7CUJ - chains C and B of the 4 polymer chains in the assembly; structure by X-ray diffraction, 2.40 A resolution.

[Chain C]
Protein: Protection of telomeres protein tpz1
Organism: Schizosaccharomyces pombe (strain 972 / ATCC 24843)
Reference sequence: O14246 (TPZ1_SCHPO); residues 426-470 here = UniProt positions 426-470
Chain sequence (45 residues; row label = number of the first residue in the row):
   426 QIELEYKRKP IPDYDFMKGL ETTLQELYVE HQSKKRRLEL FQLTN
Unresolved in the structure: 426-428, 467-470

[Chain B]
Protein: Coiled-coil quantitatively-enriched protein 1
Organism: Schizosaccharomyces pombe (strain 972 / ATCC 24843)
Reference sequence: Q10432 (CCQ1_SCHPO); numbering as in UniProt (aligned over 123-439)
Chain sequence (317 residues; numbered 123 to 439; the number before each row is that of its first residue):
   123 ITKSSKSSFS VLDIGLPMSA LQRKMMHRLV QYFAFCIDHF CTGPSDSRIQ EKIRLFIQSA
   183 HNIAKHPSLY DTEVRNPSAA ESTNSHVSLD ASNFSSYAEN SSKFLFLQEL FKNLSPSYSK
   243 TFFLFISNQF LANTLTQWLK SQNIDAELWA EEDAKTSQHP AIWICVSKKA PSASHFLQSC
   303 PDLSATIFYD IEAYMSVTSS LPSIQSLVLR LIHLGSIEHA IKCFQSSYNA SFLVNIVGVV
   363 ATLSSSSEEN SEASNLSTLF EKSGNFEEIL GSESHSSITE KTRDIAKNVA TWLKNGENFS
   423 SWPLPPLMDL ASLSVAE
Unresolved in the structure: 123-131, 199-215, 274-280, 368-395
What the authors report for this chain:
  - mutagenesis - L151R: decreased expression
  - mutagenesis - F155R: unchanged expression
  - mutagenesis - L177R: unchanged binding to Protection of telomeres protein tpz1 (chain C)
  - mutagenesis - F155R: decreased localization
  - mutagenesis - F155R: abolished binding to telomerase RNA TER1

[Chain C / chain B interface]
Residue-residue contacts - 32 pairs, chain C then chain B:
  Leu429(C) with Ser353(B)
  Glu430(C) with Ala438(B); Glu439(B), hydrogen bond (backbone-backbone)
  Tyr431(C) with Cys163(B); Thr164(B); Gly165(B), hydrogen bond (side chain-backbone); Pro166(B); Val437(B)
  Lys432(C) with Ser436(B); Val437(B), hydrogen bond (backbone-backbone); Glu439(B)
  Arg433(C) with Gly360(B); Thr364(B), hydrogen bond; Leu435(B), hydrogen bond (side chain-backbone); Ser436(B); Val437(B), hydrogen bond (backbone-backbone)
  Pro435(C) with Ile159(B), hydrophobic; Asp160(B); Cys163(B), hydrophobic; Thr164(B); Gly360(B); Ala363(B); Thr364(B), hydrogen bond (backbone-side chain); Val437(B), hydrophobic
  Ile436(C) with Val152(B), hydrophobic; Ala156(B), hydrophobic; Ala363(B), hydrophobic; Ser367(B)
  Tyr439(C) with Ala156(B), hydrophobic; Phe157(B); Asp160(B)
  Phe441(C) with Phe157(B), hydrophobic
Interface residues without a listed pair, chain C (12 interface residues in all): Lys434, Pro437, Asp438
Interface residues without a listed pair, chain B (21 interface residues in all): Ala352, Val356
Interface features reported in the paper:
  - interface residues, chain C: Pro435(C)
  - hot spots on chain C (mutagenesis) - Y439R, F441R, Y453R: abolished binding to Coiled-coil quantitatively-enriched protein 1 (chain B)
  - hot spots on chain B (mutagenesis) - L143R, M147R, L151R, P189R: abolished binding to Protection of telomeres protein tpz1 (chain C)

[Overview]
The interface between chain C and chain B involves 12 residues on one side and 21 on the other; the contacts
include 7 hydrogen bonds. Polar pairs include Tyr431(C)-Gly165(B), Arg433(C)-Thr364(B) and
Arg433(C)-Leu435(B). The paper reports that L143R, M147R and L151R of chain B, among others, abolish binding
to Protection of telomeres protein tpz1 (chain C); the interface residue Pro435(C); 9 substitutions were
tested in all.
Here chain C is Protection of telomeres protein tpz1 and chain B is Coiled-coil quantitatively-enriched
protein 1, both from Schizosaccharomyces pombe (strain 972 / ATCC 24843). Entry 7CUJ (Crystal structure of
fission yeast Ccq1 and Tpz1) was determined by X-ray diffraction (same publication as 7CUH and 7CUI).
